8H8L - chain A; structure by X-ray diffraction, 1.50 A resolution.

== Chain A ==
Molecule: Ferritin light chain
From: Equus caballus
UniProtKB: P02791 (FRIL_HORSE); residues 1-174 here correspond to UniProt positions 2-175 (UniProt number = residue number + 1)
Amino-acid sequence (174 residues; row label = number of the first residue in the row):
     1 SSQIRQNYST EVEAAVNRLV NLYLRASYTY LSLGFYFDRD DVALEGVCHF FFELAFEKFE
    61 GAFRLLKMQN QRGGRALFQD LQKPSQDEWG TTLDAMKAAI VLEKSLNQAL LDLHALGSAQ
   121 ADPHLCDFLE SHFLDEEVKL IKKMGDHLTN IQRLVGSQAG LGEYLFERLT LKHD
Sequence notes: engineered mutation Phe52 (Arg53 in P02791), Phe56 (Glu57 in P02791), Phe59 (Arg60 in P02791), Phe63 (Glu64 in P02791)
Metal / ion sites: Cd2+ site 1 near Glu11 (its only coordinating residue here); Cd2+ site 2 near Glu45 (its only coordinating residue here); Cd2+ site 3 near His49 (its only coordinating residue here); Cd2+ site 4 near Asp80 (its only coordinating residue here); Cd2+ site 5 near Glu130 (its only coordinating residue here); Cd2+ site 6 near His132 (its only coordinating residue here)
UniProt features mapped onto this chain:
  - region: Glu53 to Ala55, Glu57, Lys58, Glu60 (Catalytic site for iron oxidation)
  - binding site (Fe cation): Glu53, Glu57, Glu60
  - modified residue: Ser1 (N-acetylserine)

== Summary ==
UniProt lists 3 Fe cation-binding residues.
Chain A is Ferritin light chain (Equus caballus); the structure, Crystal structure of
apo-R52F/E56F/R59F/E63F-rHLFr, was determined by X-ray diffraction, deposited together with 8H8M, 8H8N and
8H8O.
